3SDH - chains A and B; structure by X-ray diffraction, 1.40 A resolution.

# Chain A (and B)
Molecule: Hemoglobin I (carbonmonoxy)
Organism: Scapharca inaequivalvis
Notes: chain B of this document is another copy of the same molecule, construct and numbering; everything in this record applies to it too
UniProt: P02213 (GLB1_SCAIN); numbering as in UniProt (aligned over 1-146)
Amino-acid sequence (146 residues; each row starts with the number of its first residue):
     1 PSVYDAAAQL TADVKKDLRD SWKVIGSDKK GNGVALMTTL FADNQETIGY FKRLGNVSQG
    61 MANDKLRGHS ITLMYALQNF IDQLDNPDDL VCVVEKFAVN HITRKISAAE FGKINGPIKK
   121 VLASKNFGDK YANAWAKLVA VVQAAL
Unresolved in the structure: 1
Ion coordination: heme Fe: His101 (together with carbon monoxide)
Small-molecule neighbours: carbon monoxide / heme: Met37, Leu40, Thr47, Tyr50, Phe51, Arg53, Leu54, His69, Thr72, Leu73, Ala76, Leu77, Phe80, Phe97, Asn100, His101, Arg104, Ile106, Glu110, Phe111, Ile114
Swiss-Prot annotation at these positions:
  - binding site (heme b): His101

# How chain A and chain B interact
Contacting residue pairs - 35 pairs, chain A then chain B:
  Lys30(A) - Asp89(B)  salt bridge
  Asp64(A) - Cys92(B)
  Arg67(A) - Asp88(B)  hydrogen bond (side chain-backbone)
  Arg67(A) - Asp89(B)  salt bridge
  Arg67(A) - Cys92(B)
  Gly68(A) - Cys92(B)
  Gly68(A) - Val93(B)
  Ile71(A) - Asn79(B)
  Ile71(A) - Gln83(B)
  Ile71(A) - Val93(B)  hydrophobic
  Thr72(A) - Asn79(B)  hydrogen bond
  Thr72(A) - Val93(B)
  Thr72(A) - Lys96(B)
  Thr72(A) - Phe97(B)
  Tyr75(A) - Gln78(B)
  Tyr75(A) - Asn79(B)
  Tyr75(A) - Asp82(B)  hydrogen bond
  Tyr75(A) - Gln83(B)  hydrogen bond
  Gln78(A) - Tyr75(B)
  Asn79(A) - Ile71(B)
  Asn79(A) - Thr72(B)  hydrogen bond
  Asn79(A) - Tyr75(B)
  Asp82(A) - Tyr75(B)  hydrogen bond
  Gln83(A) - Ile71(B)
  Gln83(A) - Tyr75(B)
  Asp88(A) - Arg67(B)  hydrogen bond (backbone-side chain)
  Asp89(A) - Lys30(B)  salt bridge
  Asp89(A) - Arg67(B)  salt bridge
  Cys92(A) - Asp64(B)
  Cys92(A) - Arg67(B)
  Cys92(A) - Gly68(B)
  Val93(A) - Ile71(B)  hydrophobic
  Glu95(A) - Asp64(B)
  Lys96(A) - Thr72(B)
  Phe97(A) - Thr72(B)
Other interface residues (no listed pair), chain A (22 interface residues in all): Tyr4, Arg53, Asn86, Val99
Other interface residues (no listed pair), chain B (21 interface residues in all): Arg53, His69, Asn86, Val99

# Overview
The interface between chain A and chain B involves 22 residues on one side and 21 on the other; the contacts
include 7 hydrogen bonds and 4 salt bridges. Polar contacts include Lys30(A)-Asp89(B), Arg67(A)-Asp89(B) and
Arg67(A)-Asp88(B). Ligands of chain A: carbon monoxide / heme.
Chain A and chain B are both Hemoglobin I (carbonmonoxy) (Scapharca inaequivalvis); the structure, High
resolution crystallographic analysis of a cooperative dimeric hemoglobin, was determined by X-ray diffraction,
deposited together with 4SDH.
